4B91 - chains A and B; structure by X-ray diffraction, 1.70 A resolution.

# Chain A (and B)
Molecule: Dihydropyrimidinase-related protein 5
From: Homo sapiens
Notes: chain B of this document is another copy of the same molecule, construct and numbering; everything in this record applies to it too
UniProt: Q9BPU6 (DPYL5_HUMAN); numbering as in UniProt (aligned over 1-483)
Sequence (484 residues; row label = number of the first residue in the row; numbering starts at 0):
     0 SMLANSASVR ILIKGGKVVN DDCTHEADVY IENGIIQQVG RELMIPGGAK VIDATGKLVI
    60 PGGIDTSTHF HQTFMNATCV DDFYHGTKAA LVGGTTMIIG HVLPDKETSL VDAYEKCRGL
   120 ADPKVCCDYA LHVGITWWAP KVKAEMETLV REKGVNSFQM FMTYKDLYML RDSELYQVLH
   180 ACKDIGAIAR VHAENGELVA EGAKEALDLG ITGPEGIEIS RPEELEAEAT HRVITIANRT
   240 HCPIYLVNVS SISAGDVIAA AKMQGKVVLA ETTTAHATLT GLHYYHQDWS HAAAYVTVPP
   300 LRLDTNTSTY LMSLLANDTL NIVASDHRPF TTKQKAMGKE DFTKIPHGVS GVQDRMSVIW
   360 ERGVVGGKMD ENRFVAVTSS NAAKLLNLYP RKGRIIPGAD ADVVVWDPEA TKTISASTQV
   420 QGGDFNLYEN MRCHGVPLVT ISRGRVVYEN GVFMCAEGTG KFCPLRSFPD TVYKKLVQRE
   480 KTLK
Disordered / not traced: 0-7, 482-483 (chain B: 0-7, 483)
Sequence notes: expression tag (0)
UniProt features mapped onto this chain:
  - natural variant: E41 (E41K: In RTSC4), G47 (G47R: In RTSC4)

# Interface between chain A and chain B
Residue-residue contacts (38; chain A residue first):
  D171(A) - N194(B)  hydrogen bond
  S172(A) - E196(B)
  Y175(A) - L197(B)  hydrophobic
  Y175(A) - E200(B)
  Q176(A) - E200(B)
  E196(A) - S172(B)
  L197(A) - Y175(B)  hydrophobic
  L197(A) - T234(B)
  E200(A) - Y175(B)
  E200(A) - Q176(B)
  G201(A) - R238(B)
  I218(A) - R238(B)
  S219(A) - R238(B)
  P221(A) - R238(B)
  E223(A) - T234(B)
  E223(A) - N237(B)  hydrogen bond
  E223(A) - R238(B)
  E223(A) - K265(B)  salt bridge
  A226(A) - H230(B)
  E227(A) - E227(B)
  E227(A) - H230(B)
  E227(A) - R231(B)
  E227(A) - T234(B)
  H230(A) - A226(B)
  H230(A) - E227(B)
  H230(A) - H230(B)  hydrogen bond
  R231(A) - E227(B)  salt bridge
  R231(A) - R231(B)
  T234(A) - L197(B)
  T234(A) - E223(B)
  T234(A) - E227(B)
  N237(A) - E223(B)  hydrogen bond
  R238(A) - G201(B)
  R238(A) - I218(B)
  R238(A) - S219(B)
  R238(A) - P221(B)
  R238(A) - E223(B)
  K265(A) - E223(B)  salt bridge
Also at the interface, not in a pair above, chain A (25 interface residues in all): K164, N194, E204, L224, I235
Also at the interface, not in a pair above, chain B (25 interface residues in all): D171, E204, L224, I235, V256

# In short
The chain A/chain B interface involves 25 residues from each chain; the contacts include 4 hydrogen bonds and
3 salt bridges. Polar contacts include E223(A)-K265(B), R231(A)-E227(B) and D171(A)-N194(B).
Both chains are Dihydropyrimidinase-related protein 5 (Homo sapiens). Entry 4B91 (Crystal structure of
truncated human CRMP-5) was determined by X-ray diffraction, deposited together with 4B90 and 4B92.
